9AW7 - chains P and Q of the 28 polymer chains in the assembly; structure by X-ray diffraction, 2.91 A resolution.

# Chain P
Name: PRE9 isoform 1
Organism: Saccharomyces cerevisiae
Reference sequence: A0A6A5PXC6 (A0A6A5PXC6_YEASX); residues 0-257 here correspond to UniProt positions 1-258 (UniProt number = residue number + 1)
Sequence (258 residues; numbered 0 to 257; the number before each row is that of its first residue; numbering starts at 0):
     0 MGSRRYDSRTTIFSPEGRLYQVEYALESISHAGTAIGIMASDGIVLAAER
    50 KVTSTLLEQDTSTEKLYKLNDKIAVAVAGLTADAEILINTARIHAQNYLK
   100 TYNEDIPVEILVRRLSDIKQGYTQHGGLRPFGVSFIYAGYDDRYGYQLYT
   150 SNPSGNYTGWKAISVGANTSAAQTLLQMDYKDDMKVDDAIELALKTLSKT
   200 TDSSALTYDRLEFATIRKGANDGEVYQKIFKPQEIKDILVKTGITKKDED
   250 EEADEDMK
Disordered / not traced: 0, 219-220, 247-257

# Chain Q
Name: PRE6 isoform 1
Organism: Saccharomyces cerevisiae
Reference sequence: A0A6A5Q273 (A0A6A5Q273_YEASX); residues -1 to 252 here correspond to UniProt positions 1-254 (UniProt number = residue number + 2)
Sequence (254 residues; row label = number of the first residue in the row; numbers below 1 keep their minus sign (Met-1 is residue -1)):
    -1 MSGYDRALSIFSPDGHIFQVEYALEAVKRGTCAVGVKGKNCVVLGCERRS
    49 TLKLQDTRITPSKVSKIDSHVVLSFSGLNADSRILIEKARVEAQSHRLTL
    99 EDPVTVEYLTRYVAGVQQRYTQSGGVRPFGVSTLIAGFDPRDDEPKLYQT
   149 EPSGIYSSWSAQTIGRNSKTVREFLEKNYDRKEPPATVEECVKLTVRSLL
   199 EVVQTGAKNIEITVVKPDSDIVALSSEEINQYVTQIEQEKQEQQEQDKKK
   249 KSNH
Disordered / not traced: -1 to 0, 242-252

# How chain P and chain Q interact
Pairs across the interface (76; chain P residue first):
  Ser2(P) - Arg4(Q)
  Arg3(P) - Arg4(Q)
  Asp6(P) - Tyr2(Q)  hydrogen bond
  Asp6(P) - Arg4(Q)  salt bridge
  Arg8(P) - Arg4(Q)
  Thr10(P) - Leu6(Q)
  Thr10(P) - Arg125(Q)
  Ile11(P) - Leu6(Q)  hydrophobic
  Ile11(P) - Gln17(Q)
  Phe12(P) - Gln17(Q)  hydrogen bond (backbone-side chain)
  Phe12(P) - Tyr20(Q)
  Phe12(P) - Ala21(Q)  hydrophobic
  Phe12(P) - Leu76(Q)  hydrophobic
  Phe12(P) - Arg125(Q)
  Phe12(P) - Pro126(Q)
  Phe12(P) - Gly128(Q)
  Ser13(P) - Tyr20(Q)
  Pro14(P) - Tyr20(Q)  hydrophobic
  Pro14(P) - Glu23(Q)
  Glu15(P) - Glu23(Q)
  Glu15(P) - Arg27(Q)  hydrogen bond (backbone-side chain)
  Gly16(P) - Tyr20(Q)
  Gly16(P) - Glu23(Q)
  Gly16(P) - Ala24(Q)
  Gly16(P) - Arg27(Q)  hydrogen bond (backbone-side chain)
  Arg17(P) - Arg27(Q)
  Leu18(P) - Leu76(Q)  hydrophobic
  Leu18(P) - Arg125(Q)
  Met38(P) - Asp54(Q)
  Met38(P) - Arg56(Q)
  Arg112(P) - Arg81(Q)
  Ser115(P) - Arg81(Q)  hydrogen bond (backbone-side chain)
  Asp116(P) - Arg81(Q)  salt bridge
  Gln119(P) - Ala78(Q)
  Gln119(P) - Asp79(Q)  hydrogen bond
  Gln119(P) - Ile82(Q)
  Thr122(P) - Arg125(Q)  hydrogen bond (backbone-side chain)
  Gln123(P) - Tyr118(Q)
  Gln123(P) - Gly123(Q)
  Gln123(P) - Val124(Q)
  Gln123(P) - Arg125(Q)  hydrogen bond (side chain-backbone)
  Gln123(P) - Phe127(Q)
  His124(P) - Gly123(Q)
  His124(P) - Val124(Q)
  Gly125(P) - Tyr2(Q)
  Gly125(P) - Gly123(Q)
  Gly126(P) - Tyr2(Q)
  Tyr143(P) - Arg56(Q)  hydrogen bond (backbone-side chain)
  Tyr143(P) - Ile57(Q)  hydrophobic
  Tyr145(P) - Arg56(Q)  hydrogen bond (backbone-side chain)
  Gln146(P) - Ile57(Q)
  Leu147(P) - Ile57(Q)
  Tyr148(P) - Ile57(Q)
  Ser153(P) - Ala78(Q)
  Gly154(P) - Ala78(Q)
  Gly154(P) - Arg81(Q)  hydrogen bond (backbone-side chain)
  Asn155(P) - Asn77(Q)  hydrogen bond
  Tyr156(P) - Arg81(Q)
  Gly158(P) - Gln53(Q)
  Gly158(P) - Asp54(Q)  hydrogen bond (backbone-backbone)
  Gly158(P) - Ile57(Q)
  Gly158(P) - Thr58(Q)  hydrogen bond (backbone-side chain)
  Trp159(P) - Lys51(Q)
  Trp159(P) - Leu52(Q)
  Trp159(P) - Gln53(Q)
  Trp159(P) - Asp54(Q)
  Lys160(P) - Leu52(Q)  hydrogen bond (backbone-backbone)
  Lys160(P) - Gln53(Q)
  Lys160(P) - Asp54(Q)
  Ala161(P) - Leu52(Q)
  Gln172(P) - Lys51(Q)
  Gln172(P) - Leu52(Q)
  Leu175(P) - Leu52(Q)
  Gln176(P) - Lys51(Q)
  Gln176(P) - Leu52(Q)
  Tyr179(P) - Leu52(Q)  hydrophobic
Other interface residues (no listed pair), chain P (42 interface residues in all): Glu108, Thr157
Other interface residues (no listed pair), chain Q (31 interface residues in all): Leu50, Pro59

# In short
Chain P and chain Q form an interface of 42 and 31 residues respectively, with 15 hydrogen bonds and 2 salt
bridges. Among the polar pairs are Asp6(P)-Arg4(Q), Asp116(P)-Arg81(Q) and Asp6(P)-Tyr2(Q).
Chain P is PRE9 isoform 1 and chain Q is PRE6 isoform 1, both from Saccharomyces cerevisiae; the structure,
Yeast 20S proteasome soaked with isolated TMC-95B, was determined by X-ray diffraction together with 9C97,
9C98, 9AW3, 9AW5 and 9AW6 from the same study.
